Entry 8DK4 (X-ray diffraction, 2.60 A resolution); this record covers chains A and B.

== Chain A ==
Protein: Peroxisome proliferator-activated receptor gamma
Organism: Homo sapiens
Notes: fragment: ligand binding domain
UniProt: P37231 (PPARG_HUMAN); residues 206-477 here correspond to UniProt positions 234-505 (UniProt number = residue number + 28)
Amino-acid sequence (272 residues; numbered 206 to 477; the number before each row is that of its first residue):
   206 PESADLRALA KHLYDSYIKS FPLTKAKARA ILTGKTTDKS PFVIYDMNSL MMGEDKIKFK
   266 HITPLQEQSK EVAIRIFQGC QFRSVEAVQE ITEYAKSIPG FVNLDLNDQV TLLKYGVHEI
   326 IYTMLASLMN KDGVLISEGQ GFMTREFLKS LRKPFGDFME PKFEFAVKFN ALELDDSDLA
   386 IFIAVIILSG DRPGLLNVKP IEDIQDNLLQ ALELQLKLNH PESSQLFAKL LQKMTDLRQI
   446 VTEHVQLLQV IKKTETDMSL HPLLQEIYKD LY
Disordered / not traced: 206, 477
Curated features (UniProtKB/Swiss-Prot):
  - motif: Pro467 to Asp475 (9aaTAD)
  - binding site (rosiglitazone): Gln286 to Ser289, His323, His449, Tyr473
  - cross-link: Lys224 (Glycyl lysine isopeptide (Lys-Gly) (interchain with G-Cter in ubiquitin))
Residues lining bound ligands: SJ9 (5-(benzylcarbamoyl)-1-[(4-chloro-3-fluorophenyl)methyl]-1H-indole-2-carboxylic acid): Ile262, Ile281, Phe282, Gly284, Cys285, Gln286, Arg288, Ser289, His323, Ile326, Tyr327, Leu330, Leu333, Val339, Leu340, Ile341, Ser342, Met348, Phe363, Met364, Lys367, His449, Leu465, Leu469, Tyr473

== Chain B ==
Protein: Peroxisome proliferator-activated receptor gamma coactivator 1-alpha
Organism: Homo sapiens
UniProt: Q9UBK2 (PRGC1_HUMAN); residue numbers follow UniProt; this construct covers 138-152
Amino-acid sequence (15 residues; row label = number of the first residue in the row):
   138 AEEPSLLKKL LLAPA
Disordered / not traced: 138-140, 152
Curated features (UniProtKB/Swiss-Prot):
  - motif: Leu144 to Leu148 (LXXLL motif)
  - modified residue: Lys146 (N6-acetyllysine)

== Interface between chain A and chain B ==
Residue-residue contacts (19):
  Val293(A) - Leu144(B)  hydrophobic
  Gln294(A) - Leu147(B)
  Thr297(A) - Leu148(B)
  Lys301(A) - Leu147(B)  hydrogen bond (side chain-backbone)
  Lys301(A) - Leu148(B)  hydrogen bond (side chain-backbone)
  Lys301(A) - Ala150(B)  hydrogen bond (side chain-backbone)
  Phe306(A) - Leu148(B)  hydrophobic
  Leu311(A) - Lys145(B)
  Leu311(A) - Leu149(B)  hydrophobic
  Asn312(A) - Lys145(B)  hydrogen bond
  Val315(A) - Leu144(B)
  Val315(A) - Leu148(B)  hydrophobic
  Leu318(A) - Leu148(B)  hydrophobic
  Pro467(A) - Leu143(B)  hydrophobic
  Leu468(A) - Leu143(B)
  Leu468(A) - Leu144(B)  hydrophobic
  Glu471(A) - Ser142(B)  hydrogen bond
  Glu471(A) - Leu143(B)  hydrogen bond (side chain-backbone)
  Glu471(A) - Leu144(B)  hydrogen bond (side chain-backbone)
Interface residues without a listed pair, chain A (15 interface residues in all): Gln314, Lys319, Ile472
Interface residues without a listed pair, chain B (9 interface residues in all): Pro151

== Summary ==
Chain A and chain B form an interface of 15 and 9 residues respectively; the contacts include 7 hydrogen
bonds. Polar contacts include Lys301(A)-Leu147(B), Lys301(A)-Leu148(B) and Lys301(A)-Ala150(B). Chain A binds
compound SJ9. UniProt lists 7 rosiglitazone-binding residues on chain A.
Here chain A is Peroxisome proliferator-activated receptor gamma and chain B is Peroxisome
proliferator-activated receptor gamma coactivator 1-alpha, both from Homo sapiens. Entry 8DK4 (Peroxisome
proliferator-activated receptor gamma in complex with VSP-51-2) was determined by X-ray diffraction.
